PDB entry 3LS3 | X-ray diffraction, 1.65 A resolution | chain A

== Chain A ==
Protein: Padron0.9
Sequence (235 residues; numbered -12 to 224; 2 numbers in that range are skipped by the numbering (no residue carries them; nothing is unmodelled there); the number before each row is that of its first residue; numbers below 1 keep their minus sign (Met-12 is residue -12)):
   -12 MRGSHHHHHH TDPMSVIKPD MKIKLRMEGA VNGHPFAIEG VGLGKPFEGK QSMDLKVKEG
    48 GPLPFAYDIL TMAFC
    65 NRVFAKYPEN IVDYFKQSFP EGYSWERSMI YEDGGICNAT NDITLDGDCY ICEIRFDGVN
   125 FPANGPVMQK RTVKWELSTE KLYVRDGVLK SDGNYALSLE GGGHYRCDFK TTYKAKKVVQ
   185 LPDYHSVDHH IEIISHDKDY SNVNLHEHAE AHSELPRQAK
Disordered / not traced: -12 to 0, 219-224
Covalently attached groups: covalent link Cys62-Asn65
Modified positions: Cys62 ([(4Z)-2-[(1R)-1-amino-2-mercaptoethyl]-4-(4-hydroxybenzylidene)-5-oxo-4,5-dihydro-1H-imidazol-1-yl]acetic acid; GYC)
From the paper describing this entry:
  - contacts within the chain: His193-Glu211
  - contacts within the chain: Glu144-His193 (hydrogen bond) (from molecular simulation)

== In short ==
From the paper: contacts within the chain involving His193, Glu211 and Glu144.
Chain A is Padron0.9; the structure, Padron0.9-ON (fluorescent state), was determined by X-ray diffraction
(same publication as 3LSA).
